1NJZ - chains B and A of the 3 polymer chains in the assembly; structure by X-ray diffraction, 2.00 A resolution.

# Chain B
Molecule: DNA primer strand
Sequence (10 nucleotides; numbered 20 to 29; the number before each row is that of its first residue):
    20 GCGATCAGCC

# Chain A
Molecule: DNA polymerase I
Source organism: Geobacillus stearothermophilus
Notes: EC 2.7.7.7; fragment: bacillus fragment (analogous to the e. coli klenow fragment)
Reference sequence: P52026 (DPO1_BACST); residue numbers follow UniProt; this construct covers 304-876
Chain sequence (580 residues; numbered 297 to 876; the number before each row is that of its first residue):
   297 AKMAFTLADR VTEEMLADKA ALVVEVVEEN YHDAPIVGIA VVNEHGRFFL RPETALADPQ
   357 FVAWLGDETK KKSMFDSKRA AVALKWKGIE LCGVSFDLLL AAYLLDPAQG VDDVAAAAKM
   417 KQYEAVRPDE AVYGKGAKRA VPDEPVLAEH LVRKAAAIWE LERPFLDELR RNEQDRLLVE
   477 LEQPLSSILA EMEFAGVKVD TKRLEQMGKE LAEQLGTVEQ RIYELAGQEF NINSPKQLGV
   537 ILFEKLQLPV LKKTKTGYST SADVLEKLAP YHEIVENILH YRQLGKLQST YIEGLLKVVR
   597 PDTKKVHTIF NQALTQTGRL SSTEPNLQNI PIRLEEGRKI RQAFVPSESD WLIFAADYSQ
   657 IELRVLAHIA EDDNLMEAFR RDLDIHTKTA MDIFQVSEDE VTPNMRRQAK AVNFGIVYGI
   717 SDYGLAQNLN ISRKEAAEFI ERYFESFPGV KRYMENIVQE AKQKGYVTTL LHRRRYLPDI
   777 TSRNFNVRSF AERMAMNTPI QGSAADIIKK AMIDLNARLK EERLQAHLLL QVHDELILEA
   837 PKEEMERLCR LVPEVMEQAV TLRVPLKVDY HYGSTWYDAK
Bound ions: Mg2+: Asp653, Tyr654, Asp830

# Interface between chain B and chain A
Residue-residue contacts (29):
  DC21(B) - Lys431(A)  salt bridge to the phosphate
  DA23(B) - Thr552(A)  hydrogen bond to the phosphate
  DT24(B) - Thr550(A)  hydrogen bond to the phosphate
  DT24(B) - Lys551(A)  hydrogen bond to the phosphate
  DT24(B) - Thr552(A)  hydrogen bond to the phosphate
  DC25(B) - Ser555(A)  phosphate contact
  DC25(B) - Thr556(A)  hydrogen bond to the phosphate
  DC25(B) - Ser557(A)  hydrogen bond to the phosphate
  DC25(B) - Arg578(A)  hydrogen bond to the phosphate
  DA26(B) - Ser557(A)  hydrogen bond to the phosphate
  DA26(B) - Ala558(A)  hydrogen bond to the phosphate
  DA26(B) - Arg578(A)  salt bridge to the phosphate
  DA26(B) - Lys582(A)  hydrogen bond to the base
  DG27(B) - Lys582(A)  sugar contact
  DG27(B) - Tyr587(A)  hydrogen bond to the sugar
  DG27(B) - Asn625(A)  hydrogen bond to the base
  DG27(B) - Pro627(A)  phosphate contact
  DC28(B) - Gln624(A)  sugar contact
  DC28(B) - Asn625(A)  sugar contact
  DC28(B) - Ile626(A)  sugar contact
  DC28(B) - Pro627(A)  phosphate contact
  DC28(B) - Ile628(A)  hydrogen bond to the phosphate
  DC28(B) - Arg629(A)  hydrogen bond to the phosphate
  DC29(B) - Arg615(A)  hydrogen bond to the base
  DC29(B) - Ile628(A)  phosphate contact
  DC29(B) - Tyr714(A)  base contact
  DC29(B) - Val828(A)  sugar contact
  DC29(B) - His829(A)  phosphate contact
  DC29(B) - Asp830(A)  phosphate contact
Interface residues without a listed pair, chain B (9 interface residues in all): DG20
Interface residues without a listed pair, chain A (30 interface residues in all): Ala433, Pro531, Lys548, Tyr554, Gln579, Asn622, Leu630, Glu658

# Overview
9 residues of chain B and 30 residues of chain A are in contact; the contacts include 15 hydrogen bonds and 2
salt bridges. Polar pairs include DA26(B)-Lys582(A), DG27(B)-Asn625(A) and DC29(B)-Arg615(A). The Mg2+ site is
built by Asp653(A), Tyr654(A) and Asp830(A).
Here chain B is DNA primer strand and chain A is DNA polymerase I (Geobacillus stearothermophilus). Entry 1NJZ
(Cytosine-thymine mismatch at the polymerase active site) was determined by X-ray diffraction together with
1NJW, 1NJX, 1NJY, 1NK0, 1NK4, 1NK5 and 7 further entries from the same study.
